Entry 8QK3 (electron microscopy, 3.20 A resolution); this record covers chains C and E of the 5 polymer chains in the assembly.

[Chain C]
Molecule: Fiber protein
From: Human adenovirus 11
UniProtKB: P35774 (SPIKE_ADE1P); residues 1-325 here = UniProt positions 1-325
Sequence (325 residues; row label = number of the first residue in the row):
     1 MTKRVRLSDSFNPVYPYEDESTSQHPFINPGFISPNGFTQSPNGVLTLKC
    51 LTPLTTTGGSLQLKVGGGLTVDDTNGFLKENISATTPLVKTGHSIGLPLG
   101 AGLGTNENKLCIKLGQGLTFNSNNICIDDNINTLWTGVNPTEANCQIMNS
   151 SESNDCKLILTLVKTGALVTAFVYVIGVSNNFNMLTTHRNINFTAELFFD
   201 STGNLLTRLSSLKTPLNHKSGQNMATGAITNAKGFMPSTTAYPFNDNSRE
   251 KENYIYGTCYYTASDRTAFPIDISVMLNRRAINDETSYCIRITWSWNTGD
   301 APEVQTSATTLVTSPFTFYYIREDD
Disordered / not traced: 1-128

[Chain E]
Molecule: Membrane cofactor protein
From: Homo sapiens
UniProtKB: P15529 (MCP_HUMAN); residues -33 to 358 here correspond to UniProt positions 1-392 (UniProt number = residue number + 34)
Sequence (392 residues; each row starts with the number of its first residue; numbers below 1 keep their minus sign (Met-33 is residue -33)):
   -33 MEPPGRRECPFPSWRFPGLLLAAMVLLLYSFSDACEEPPTFEAMELIGKP
    17 KPYYEIGERVDYKCKKGYFYIPPLATHTICDRNHTWLPVSDDACYRETCP
    67 YIRDPLNGQAVPANGTYEFGYQMHFICNEGYYLIGEEILYCELKGSVAIW
   117 SGKPPICEKVLCTPPPKIKNGKHTFSEVEVFEYLDAVTYSCDPAPGPDPF
   167 SLIGESTIYCGDNSVWSRAAPECKVVKCRFPVVENGKQISGFGKKFYYKA
   217 TVMFECDKGFYLDGSDTIVCDSNSTWDPPVPKCLKVLPPSSTKPPALSHS
   267 VSTSSTTKSPASSASGPRPTYKPPVSNYPGYPKPEEGILDSLDVWVIAVI
   317 VIAIVVGVAVICVVPYRYLQRRKKKGTYLTDETHREVKFTSL
Disordered / not traced: -33 to 0, 127-358
Cystine bridges: Cys1-Cys46, Cys30-Cys60, Cys93-Cys123
Curated features (UniProtKB/Swiss-Prot):
  - glycosylation: Asn49 (N-linked (GlcNAc...) asparagine), Asn80 (N-linked (GlcNAc...) asparagine), Thr129 (O-linked (GalNAc...) threonine), Asn239 (N-linked (GlcNAc...) asparagine), Ser256 (O-linked (GalNAc...) serine), Ser257 (O-linked (GalNAc...) serine), Thr258 (O-linked (GalNAc...) threonine), Ser264 (O-linked (GalNAc...) serine), Ser266 (O-linked (GalNAc...) serine), Ser268 (O-linked (GalNAc...) serine), Thr269 (O-linked (GalNAc...) threonine), Ser270 (O-linked (GalNAc...) serine), Ser271 (O-linked (GalNAc...) serine), Thr272 (O-linked (GalNAc...) threonine), Thr273 (O-linked (GalNAc...) threonine), Ser275 (O-linked (GalNAc...) serine), Ser278 (O-linked (GalNAc...) serine), Ser279 (O-linked (GalNAc...) serine), Ser281 (O-linked (GalNAc...) serine), Thr286 (O-linked (GalNAc...) threonine) and 1 more in UniProt

[Interface between chain C and chain E]
Contacting residue pairs (17):
  Arg208(C) - Asp27(E)  salt bridge
  Leu209(C) - Ile13(E)  hydrophobic
  Asn245(C) - Tyr36(E)  hydrogen bond (side chain-backbone)
  Arg280(C) - Phe35(E)
  Arg280(C) - Glu63(E)  salt bridge
  Ala281(C) - Phe35(E)
  Ala281(C) - Tyr36(E)  hydrogen bond (backbone-backbone)
  Ile282(C) - Lys29(E)
  Ile282(C) - Cys30(E)  hydrogen bond (backbone-backbone)
  Ile282(C) - Tyr34(E)
  Ile282(C) - Tyr36(E)
  Asn283(C) - Tyr28(E)
  Asn283(C) - Tyr36(E)
  Asn283(C) - Thr42(E)
  Asp284(C) - Tyr36(E)
  Asp284(C) - Thr42(E)  hydrogen bond
  Asp284(C) - His43(E)  salt bridge
Interface residues without a listed pair, chain C (10 interface residues in all): Asn247, Glu285
Interface residues without a listed pair, chain E (15 interface residues in all): Arg25, Ile37, Ala41, Thr64
From the paper, about this interface:
  - pairs named by the authors: Arg280(C)-Glu63(E), Asp284(C)-His43(E) (hydrogen bond)

[In short]
The interface between chain C and chain E involves 10 residues on one side and 15 on the other; the contacts
include 4 hydrogen bonds and 3 salt bridges. Polar contacts include Arg208(C)-Asp27(E), Arg280(C)-Glu63(E) and
Asp284(C)-His43(E). The paper describes a contact between Arg280(C) and Glu63(E); a hydrogen bond between
Asp284(C) and His43(E).
Chain C is Fiber protein (Human adenovirus 11) and chain E is Membrane cofactor protein (Homo sapiens); the
structure, Human Adenovirus type 11 fiber knob in complex with its cell receptors, Desmoglein-2 and CD46, was
determined by electron microscopy together with 8QJX and 8QJY from the same study.
